3L75 - chains N and V of the 20 polymer chains in the assembly; structure by X-ray diffraction, 2.79 A resolution.

# Chain N
Molecule: Mitochondrial ubiquinol-cytochrome-C reductase complex core protein I
From: Gallus gallus
Notes: EC 1.10.2.2
UniProt: D0VX31 (D0VX31_CHICK); residues 1-446 here = UniProt positions 1-446
Chain sequence (446 residues; numbered 1 to 446; the number before each row is that of its first residue):
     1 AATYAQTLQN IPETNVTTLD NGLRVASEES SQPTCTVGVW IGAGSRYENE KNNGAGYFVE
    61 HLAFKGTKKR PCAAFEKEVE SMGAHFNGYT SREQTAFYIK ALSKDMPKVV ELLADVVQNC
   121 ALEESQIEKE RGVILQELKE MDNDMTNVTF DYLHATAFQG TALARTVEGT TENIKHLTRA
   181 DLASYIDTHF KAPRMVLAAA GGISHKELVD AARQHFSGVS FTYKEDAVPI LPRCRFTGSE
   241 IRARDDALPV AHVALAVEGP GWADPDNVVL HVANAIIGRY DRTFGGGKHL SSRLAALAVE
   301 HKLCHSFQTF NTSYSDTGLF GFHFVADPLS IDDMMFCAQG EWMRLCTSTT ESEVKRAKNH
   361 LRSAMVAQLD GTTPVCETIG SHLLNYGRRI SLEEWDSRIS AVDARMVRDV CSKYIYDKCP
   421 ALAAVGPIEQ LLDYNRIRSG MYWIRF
Disordered / not traced: 1-2, 445-446

# Chain V
Molecule: Cytochrome B-C1 complex subunit rieske, mitochondrial
From: Gallus gallus
Notes: EC 1.10.2.2
UniProt: Q5ZLR5 (UCRI_CHICK); residues 47-78 here correspond to UniProt positions 45-76 (UniProt number = residue number - 2)
Chain sequence (47 residues; each row starts with the number of its first residue; note: 6 numbers in that range are skipped by the numbering (no residue carries them; nothing is unmodelled there); X marks 15 residues of unknown identity (built as UNK)):
    26 XXXXXXXXXX XXXXX
    47 RPLLCRESMS GRSARRDLVA GISLNAPASV RY
Disordered / not traced: 26-27, 78

# How chain N and chain V interact
Pairs across the interface (24; chain N residue first):
  K129(N) - E53(V)  salt bridge
  V133(N) - E53(V)
  Q136(N) - L50(V)
  E137(N) - E53(V)
  K139(N) - L50(V)
  E140(N) - R47(V)
  E140(N) - P48(V)
  E140(N) - L49(V)
  E140(N) - L50(V)  hydrogen bond (side chain-backbone)
  E140(N) - C51(V)
  E140(N) - S54(V)  hydrogen bond
  N143(N) - P48(V)
  R279(N) - P73(V)
  D281(N) - P73(V)
  T283(N) - S69(V)
  T283(N) - P73(V)
  T283(N) - A74(V)  hydrogen bond (side chain-backbone)
  F284(N) - L70(V)
  F284(N) - N71(V)
  F284(N) - A72(V)
  F284(N) - P73(V)
  G285(N) - S69(V)  hydrogen bond (backbone-backbone)
  G285(N) - L70(V)
  G286(N) - L70(V)  hydrogen bond (backbone-backbone)
Other interface residues (no listed pair), chain N (23 interface residues in all): K65, Y280, R282, L290, H305, S306, H360, S363, A364, A367

# In short
23 residues of chain N face 13 of chain V across their interface, with 5 hydrogen bonds and 1 salt bridge.
Among the polar pairs are K129(N)-E53(V), E140(N)-L50(V) and E140(N)-S54(V).
Chain N is Mitochondrial ubiquinol-cytochrome-C reductase complex core protein I and chain V is Cytochrome
B-C1 complex subunit rieske, mitochondrial, both from Gallus gallus; the structure, Cytochrome BC1 complex
from chicken with fenamidone bound, was determined by X-ray diffraction.
